8U6N - chains A and B; structure by X-ray diffraction, 2.74 A resolution.

Chain A:
Molecule: Gag-Pol polyprotein
Organism: Human immunodeficiency virus type 1 BH10
Reference sequence: P03366 (POL_HV1B1); residues 1-537 here correspond to UniProt positions 600-1136 (UniProt number = residue number + 599)
Sequence (539 residues; numbered -1 to 537 plus 3 insertion-coded residues; 3 numbers in that range are skipped by the numbering (no residue carries them; nothing is unmodelled there); the number before each row is that of its first residue; a row labelled like 133A-133C holds insertion residues (133A, then the next letters in order); numbers below 1 keep their minus sign (Met-1 is residue -1)):
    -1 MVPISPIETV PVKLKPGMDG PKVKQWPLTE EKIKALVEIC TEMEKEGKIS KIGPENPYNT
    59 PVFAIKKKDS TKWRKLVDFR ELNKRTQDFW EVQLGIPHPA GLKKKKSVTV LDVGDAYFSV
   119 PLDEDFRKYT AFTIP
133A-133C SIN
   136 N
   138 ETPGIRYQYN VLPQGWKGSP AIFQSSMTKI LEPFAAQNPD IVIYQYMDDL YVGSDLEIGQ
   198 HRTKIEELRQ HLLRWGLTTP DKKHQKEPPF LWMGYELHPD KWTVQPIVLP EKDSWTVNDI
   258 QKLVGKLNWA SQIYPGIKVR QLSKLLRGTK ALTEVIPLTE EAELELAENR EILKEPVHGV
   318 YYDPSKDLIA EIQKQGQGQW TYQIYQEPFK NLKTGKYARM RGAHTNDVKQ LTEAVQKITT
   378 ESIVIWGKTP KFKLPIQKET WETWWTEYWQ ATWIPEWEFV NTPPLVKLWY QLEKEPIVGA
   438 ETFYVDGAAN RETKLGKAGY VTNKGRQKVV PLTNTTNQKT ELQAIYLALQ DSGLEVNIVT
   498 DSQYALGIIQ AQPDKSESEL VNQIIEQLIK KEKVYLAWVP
Disordered / not traced: -1 to 0, 65-66, 69-70, 133A-133C, 138-139, 248, 358-360, 452-453, 460
Sequence notes: expression tag (-1 to 0); engineered mutation Ala172 (Lys771 in P03366), Ala173 (Lys772 in P03366), Ser280 (Cys879 in P03366)
Ligand contacts: VWK (3-{2-[(6-cyanonaphthalen-1-yl)oxy]phenoxy}-N,N-dimethylpropanamide): Leu100, Lys101, Lys103, Val106, Val108, Val179, Tyr181, Tyr188, Val189, Gly190, Phe227, Trp229, Leu234, His235, Pro236, Tyr318
Curated features (UniProtKB/Swiss-Prot):
  - region: Phe227 to His235 (RT 'primer grip')
  - motif: Trp398 to Trp414 (Tryptophan repeat motif)
  - binding site (Mg(2+)): Asp110, Asp185, Asp186, Asp443, Glu478, Asp498
  - site: Trp401 (Essential for RT p66/p51 heterodimerization), Trp414 (Essential for RT p66/p51 heterodimerization), Phe440, Tyr441 (Cleavage)

Chain B:
Molecule: p51 RT
Organism: Human immunodeficiency virus type 1 BH10
Reference sequence: P03366 (POL_HV1B1); residues 1-428 here correspond to UniProt positions 600-1027 (UniProt number = residue number + 599)
Sequence (428 residues; each row starts with the number of its first residue):
     1 PISPIETVPV KLKPGMDGPK VKQWPLTEEK IKALVEICTE MEKEGKISKI GPENPYNTPV
    61 FAIKKKDSTK WRKLVDFREL NKRTQDFWEV QLGIPHPAGL KKKKSVTVLD VGDAYFSVPL
   121 DEDFRKYTAF TIPSINNETP GIRYQYNVLP QGWKGSPAIF QSSMTKILEP FKKQNPDIVI
   181 YQYMDDLYVG SDLEIGQHRT KIEELRQHLL RWGLTTPDKK HQKEPPFLWM GYELHPDKWT
   241 VQPIVLPEKD SWTVNDIQKL VGKLNWASQI YPGIKVRQLS KLLRGTKALT EVIPLTEEAE
   301 LELAENREIL KEPVHGVYYD PSKDLIAEIQ KQGQGQWTYQ IYQEPFKNLK TGKYARMRGA
   361 HTNDVKQLTE AVQKITTESI VIWGKTPKFK LPIQKETWET WWTEYWQATW IPEWEFVNTP
   421 PLVKLWYQ
Disordered / not traced: 1-3, 219-231, 250-251, 285-286, 296-297, 358-359, 426-428
Sequence notes: engineered mutation Ser280 (Cys879 in P03366)
Curated features (UniProtKB/Swiss-Prot):
  - region: Phe227 to His235 (RT 'primer grip')
  - motif: Trp398 to Trp414 (Tryptophan repeat motif)
  - binding site (Mg(2+)): Asp110, Asp185, Asp186
  - site (Essential for RT p66/p51 heterodimerization): Trp401, Trp414

How chain A and chain B interact:
Residue-residue contacts (76; chain A residue first):
  Val8(A) - Pro52(B)  hydrophobic
  Val8(A) - Glu53(B)
  Pro9(A) - Glu53(B)
  Gln85(A) - Glu53(B)  hydrogen bond (side chain-backbone)
  Asp86(A) - Lys20(B)  salt bridge
  Asp86(A) - Glu53(B)
  Asp86(A) - Pro55(B)
  Phe87(A) - Pro52(B)
  Phe87(A) - Glu53(B)
  Phe87(A) - Pro55(B)
  Trp88(A) - Lys22(B)
  Trp88(A) - Pro52(B)  hydrogen bond (backbone-backbone)
  Trp88(A) - Asn54(B)
  Trp88(A) - Pro55(B)
  Trp88(A) - Tyr56(B)
  Trp88(A) - Asn57(B)
  Trp88(A) - Thr131(B)
  Trp88(A) - Arg143(B)
  Glu89(A) - Lys22(B)
  Leu92(A) - Lys22(B)
  Gly93(A) - Asn137(B)
  Ile94(A) - Asn137(B)
  Pro95(A) - Asn136(B)
  Pro95(A) - Asn137(B)
  His96(A) - Asn136(B)  hydrogen bond (backbone-side chain)
  Gly99(A) - Asn136(B)
  Leu100(A) - Asn136(B)
  Lys101(A) - Glu138(B)  salt bridge
  Ala158(A) - Pro52(B)
  Gln161(A) - Pro140(B)
  Ser162(A) - Pro52(B)
  Thr165(A) - Pro140(B)
  Val179(A) - Glu138(B)
  Tyr181(A) - Glu138(B)
  Gln373(A) - Gln394(B)
  Gln373(A) - Glu396(B)  hydrogen bond (side chain-backbone)
  Gln373(A) - Thr397(B)  hydrogen bond
  Gln373(A) - Thr400(B)  hydrogen bond
  Thr376(A) - Trp401(B)
  Ile380(A) - Leu26(B)
  Ile380(A) - Thr27(B)
  Val381(A) - Pro25(B)  hydrophobic
  Val381(A) - Asn136(B)  hydrogen bond (backbone-backbone)
  Ile382(A) - Ile135(B)
  Ile382(A) - Asn136(B)
  Gly384(A) - Thr27(B)
  Gly384(A) - Glu28(B)  hydrogen bond (backbone-backbone)
  Gly384(A) - Ile135(B)
  Thr386(A) - Trp401(B)
  Trp402(A) - Asp364(B)
  Trp406(A) - Lys331(B)
  Trp406(A) - Pro392(B)  hydrophobic
  Trp406(A) - Val417(B)  hydrophobic
  Trp406(A) - Asn418(B)
  Trp406(A) - Pro420(B)  hydrophobic
  Gln407(A) - Asp364(B)
  Gln407(A) - Pro392(B)
  Gln407(A) - Ile393(B)
  Gln407(A) - Gln394(B)  hydrogen bond (side chain-backbone)
  Ala408(A) - Asp364(B)
  Ala408(A) - Pro392(B)  hydrogen bond (backbone-backbone)
  Ala408(A) - Ile393(B)
  Thr409(A) - Asn363(B)
  Thr409(A) - Asp364(B)  hydrogen bond (backbone-side chain)
  Trp410(A) - Asn363(B)
  Trp410(A) - Trp401(B)
  Pro433(A) - Thr290(B)
  Glu438(A) - Ala288(B)
  Thr439(A) - Lys287(B)
  Val458(A) - Lys287(B)  hydrogen bond (backbone-backbone)
  Thr459(A) - Lys287(B)
  Thr459(A) - Ala288(B)
  Asn494(A) - Thr290(B)
  Val536(A) - Gln258(B)
  Pro537(A) - Gly262(B)
  Pro537(A) - Asn265(B)
Interface residues without a listed pair, chain A (49 interface residues in all): Ile159, Gln182, Glu370, Thr377, Trp383, Ile434, Ala437
Interface residues without a listed pair, chain B (42 interface residues in all): Asn255, Val261, Trp337, Val365

Overview:
49 residues of chain A and 42 residues of chain B are in contact; the contacts include 12 hydrogen bonds and 2
salt bridges. Polar contacts include Asp86(A)-Lys20(B), Lys101(A)-Glu138(B) and Gln85(A)-Glu53(B). Chain A
binds compound VWK.
Here chain A is Gag-Pol polyprotein and chain B is p51 RT, both from Human immunodeficiency virus type 1 BH10.
Entry 8U6N (Crystal Structure of HIV-1 Reverse Transcriptase in Complex with
3-(2-((6-cyanonaphthalen-1-yl)oxy)phenoxy)-N,N-dimethylpropanamide (JLJ752), a non-nucleoside inhibitor) was
determined by X-ray diffraction together with 8U69, 8U6A, 8U6B, 8U6C, 8U6D, 8U6E and 14 further entries from
the same study.
